4F4Z - chains B and D of the 3 polymer chains in the assembly; structure by X-ray diffraction, 2.31 A resolution.

Chain B:
Molecule: DNA polymerase IV
From: Sulfolobus solfataricus
Notes: EC 2.7.7.7
UniProtKB: chimeric construct of Q97W02, Q4JB80: residues 1-246 from Q97W02 (DPO4_SULSO) positions 1-246 (same numbers); residues 247-353 from Q4JB80 positions 248-354 (UniProt number = residue number + 1)
Amino-acid sequence (361 residues; row label = number of the first residue in the row):
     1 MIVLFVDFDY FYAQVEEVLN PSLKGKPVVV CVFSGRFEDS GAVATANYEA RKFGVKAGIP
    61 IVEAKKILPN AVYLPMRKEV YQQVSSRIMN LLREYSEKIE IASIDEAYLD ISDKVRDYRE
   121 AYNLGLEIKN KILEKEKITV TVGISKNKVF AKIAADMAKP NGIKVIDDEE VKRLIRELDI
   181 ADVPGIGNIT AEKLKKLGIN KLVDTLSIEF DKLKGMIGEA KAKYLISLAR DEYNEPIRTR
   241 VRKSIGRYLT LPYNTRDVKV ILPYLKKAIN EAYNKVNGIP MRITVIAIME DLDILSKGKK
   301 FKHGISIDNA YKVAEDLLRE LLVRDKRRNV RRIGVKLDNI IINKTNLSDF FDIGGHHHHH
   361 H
Not modelled in the structure: 342-361
Differences from the reference sequence: expression tag (354-361)
Swiss-Prot annotation at these positions:
  - active site: Glu106
  - binding site (Mg(2+)): Asp7, Asp105
  - site: Tyr12 (Substrate discrimination)
Metal / ion sites: Ca2+ site 1 near Glu106 (its only coordinating residue here); Ca2+ site 2 near Ala181 (its only coordinating residue here)
What the authors report for this chain:
  - binding site for the 19-nt DNA strand: Arg242, Lys243, Ser244, Arg332
  - mutagenesis - R240K, R242K, K243R: unchanged catalytic activity
  - mutagenesis - S244P: decreased catalytic activity on abasic site

Chain D:
Molecule: 19-nt DNA strand
Sequence (19 nucleotides; numbered -1 to 17; the number before each row is that of its first residue; numbers below 1 keep their minus sign (DT-1 is residue -1)):
    -1 TTCCGCCCGG CTTCCCCCT
Not modelled in the structure: -1 to 5

Chain B / chain D interface:
Contacting residue pairs - 22 pairs, chain B then chain D:
  Val32(B) - DG8(D)  phosphate contact
  Ser34(B) - DG7(D)  hydrogen bond to the phosphate
  Gly41(B) - DG7(D)  phosphate contact
  Ala42(B) - DC6(D)  sugar contact
  Gly58(B) - DC6(D)  base contact
  Lys78(B) - DC9(D)  salt bridge to the phosphate
  Ile217(B) - DC13(D)  phosphate contact
  Gly218(B) - DC13(D)  phosphate contact
  Glu219(B) - DC13(D)  phosphate contact
  Ala220(B) - DC12(D)  phosphate contact
  Ala220(B) - DC13(D)  phosphate contact
  Lys221(B) - DT11(D)  phosphate contact
  Lys221(B) - DC12(D)  salt bridge to the phosphate
  Arg238(B) - DT11(D)  salt bridge to the phosphate
  Arg242(B) - DT10(D)  phosphate contact
  Ser244(B) - DC9(D)  sugar contact
  Ser244(B) - DT10(D)  phosphate contact
  Gly246(B) - DC9(D)  phosphate contact
  Tyr248(B) - DG8(D)  phosphate contact
  Arg332(B) - DG7(D)  salt bridge to the phosphate
  Arg332(B) - DG8(D)  phosphate contact
  Lys336(B) - DT10(D)  base contact
Interface residues without a listed pair, chain B (21 interface residues in all): Lys275, Leu292, Arg331

Overview:
21 residues of chain B face 8 of chain D across their interface, with 1 hydrogen bond and 4 salt bridges.
Polar pairs include Ser34(B)-DG7(D), Lys78(B)-DC9(D) and Lys221(B)-DC12(D). The paper reports a binding site
for the 19-nt DNA strand at Arg242(B), Lys243(B) and Ser244(B) among others; S244P of chain B reduces
catalytic activity on abasic site; 4 substitutions were tested in all.
Here chain B is DNA polymerase IV (Sulfolobus solfataricus) and chain D is a 19-nt DNA strand. Entry 4F4Z
(Y-family DNA polymerase chimera Dpo4-Dpo4-Dbh) was determined by X-ray diffraction together with 4F4W, 4F4X,
4F4Y, 4F50 and 4HYK from the same study.
